Entry 3AL6 (X-ray diffraction, 2.80 A resolution); this record covers chains A and B.

# Chain A (and B)
Name: JmjC domain-containing protein C2orf60
Source organism: Homo sapiens
Notes: chain B of this document is another copy of the same molecule, construct and numbering; everything in this record applies to it too
Reference sequence: A2RUC4 (CB060_HUMAN); residues 1-315 here = UniProt positions 1-315
Chain sequence (338 residues; row label = number of the first residue in the row; numbers below 1 keep their minus sign (Met-22 is residue -22)):
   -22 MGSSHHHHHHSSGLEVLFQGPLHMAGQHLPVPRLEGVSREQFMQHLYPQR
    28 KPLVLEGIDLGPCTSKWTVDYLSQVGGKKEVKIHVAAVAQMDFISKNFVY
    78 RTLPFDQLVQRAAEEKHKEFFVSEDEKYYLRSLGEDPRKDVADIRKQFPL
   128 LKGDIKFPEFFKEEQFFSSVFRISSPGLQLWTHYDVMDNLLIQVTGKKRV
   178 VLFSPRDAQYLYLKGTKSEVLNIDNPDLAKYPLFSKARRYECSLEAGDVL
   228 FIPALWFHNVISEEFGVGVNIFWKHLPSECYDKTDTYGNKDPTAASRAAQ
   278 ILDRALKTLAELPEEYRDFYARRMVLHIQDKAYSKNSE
Unresolved in the structure: -22 to 4, 63-66, 70-72, 92, 312-315 (chain B: -22 to 3, 312-315)
Sequence notes: expression tag (-22 to 0)
Metal / ion sites: Ni2+: His160, Asp162, His235
Swiss-Prot annotation at these positions:
  - binding site (2-oxoglutarate): Tyr106, Asn166, Lys175
  - binding site (Fe cation): His160, Asp162, His235
  - mutagenesis: Arg108 (R108A: Abolishes enzyme activity and ability to bind tRNA), Arg149 (R149A: Abolishes enzyme activity and ability to bind tRNA)
From the paper describing this entry:
  - Ni2+ coordination: His160, Asp162, His235
  - binding site for 2-oxoglutaric acid: Tyr106, Asn166, Lys175
  - mutagenesis - R108A, R149A: abolished catalytic activity on yW-72-containing tRNAPhe
  - mutagenesis - R108A, R149A: abolished binding to tRNA
  - catalytic residues: Arg149 (proposed by the authors, not directly observed)

# How chain A and chain B interact
Pairs across the interface - 89 pairs, chain A then chain B:
  Arg27(A) - Glu292(B)  salt bridge
  Tyr161(A) - Phe296(B)
  Tyr161(A) - Tyr297(B)
  Tyr161(A) - Arg300(B)  hydrogen bond
  Val163(A) - Tyr293(B)
  Pro182(A) - Phe296(B)
  Arg183(A) - Asp295(B)  salt bridge
  Arg183(A) - Arg299(B)
  Gly192(A) - Arg300(B)
  Ala231(A) - Glu292(B)
  Ala231(A) - Tyr293(B)
  Leu232(A) - Tyr293(B)  hydrophobic
  Leu232(A) - Phe296(B)  hydrophobic
  His252(A) - Tyr293(B)
  Leu253(A) - Pro290(B)  hydrophobic
  Leu253(A) - Tyr293(B)  hydrophobic
  Asp268(A) - Tyr297(B)  hydrogen bond
  Asp268(A) - Arg300(B)  salt bridge
  Pro269(A) - Tyr297(B)
  Ala271(A) - Leu289(B)  hydrophobic
  Ala272(A) - Tyr297(B)  hydrophobic
  Ala275(A) - Ala282(B)
  Ala275(A) - Thr285(B)
  Ala275(A) - Leu286(B)  hydrophobic
  Ala275(A) - Met301(B)
  Ala276(A) - Met301(B)
  Ile278(A) - Ile278(B)
  Ile278(A) - Arg281(B)
  Ile278(A) - Ala282(B)
  Leu279(A) - Leu279(B)  hydrophobic
  Leu279(A) - His304(B)
  Asp280(A) - His304(B)  salt bridge
  Ala282(A) - Ala275(B)
  Ala282(A) - Ile278(B)  hydrophobic
  Leu283(A) - Ala309(B)  hydrophobic
  Thr285(A) - Ala275(B)
  Thr285(A) - Ile278(B)
  Leu286(A) - Ala272(B)  hydrophobic
  Leu286(A) - Ala275(B)  hydrophobic
  Leu289(A) - Ala271(B)  hydrophobic
  Pro290(A) - Leu253(B)  hydrophobic
  Tyr293(A) - Ala231(B)
  Tyr293(A) - Leu232(B)  hydrophobic
  Tyr293(A) - His252(B)
  Tyr293(A) - Leu253(B)  hydrophobic
  Arg294(A) - Ala309(B)  hydrogen bond (side chain-backbone)
  Arg294(A) - Tyr310(B)  hydrogen bond (side chain-backbone)
  Asp295(A) - Ala309(B)
  Asp295(A) - Tyr310(B)
  Asp295(A) - Ser311(B)  hydrogen bond (side chain-backbone)
  Phe296(A) - Tyr161(B)
  Phe296(A) - Pro182(B)  hydrophobic
  Phe296(A) - Leu232(B)  hydrophobic
  Phe296(A) - Phe234(B)  hydrophobic
  Tyr297(A) - Asp268(B)  hydrogen bond
  Tyr297(A) - Pro269(B)
  Tyr297(A) - Ala272(B)  hydrophobic
  Ala298(A) - Ile305(B)  hydrophobic
  Ala298(A) - Ala309(B)  hydrophobic
  Ala298(A) - Tyr310(B)  hydrophobic
  Arg299(A) - Arg183(B)
  Arg299(A) - Gln186(B)
  Arg299(A) - Tyr310(B)
  Arg300(A) - Asp268(B)  salt bridge
  Arg300(A) - Ala272(B)
  Arg300(A) - Ala276(B)
  Met301(A) - Ala275(B)
  Met301(A) - Leu279(B)  hydrophobic
  Val302(A) - Val302(B)  hydrophobic
  Val302(A) - Ile305(B)  hydrophobic
  Val302(A) - Tyr310(B)
  Leu303(A) - Gln186(B)
  His304(A) - Leu279(B)
  His304(A) - Asp280(B)  salt bridge
  Ile305(A) - Leu279(B)  hydrophobic
  Ile305(A) - Ala298(B)  hydrophobic
  Ile305(A) - Val302(B)  hydrophobic
  Ile305(A) - Ile305(B)  hydrophobic
  Ala309(A) - Arg294(B)
  Ala309(A) - Asp295(B)
  Ala309(A) - Ala298(B)
  Tyr310(A) - Arg294(B)
  Tyr310(A) - Asp295(B)
  Tyr310(A) - Ala298(B)  hydrophobic
  Tyr310(A) - Arg299(B)
  Tyr310(A) - Val302(B)
  Ser311(A) - Glu291(B)
  Ser311(A) - Arg294(B)
  Ser311(A) - Asp295(B)  hydrogen bond (backbone-side chain)
Also at the interface, not in a pair above, chain A (49 interface residues in all): Ala185, Gln186, Phe234, Tyr258, Arg281, Glu288, Gln306, Lys308
Also at the interface, not in a pair above, chain B (45 interface residues in all): Val163, Ala185, Leu283, Lys308

# Overview
49 residues of chain A face 45 of chain B across their interface; the contacts include 7 hydrogen bonds and 6
salt bridges. Among the polar pairs are Arg27(A)-Glu292(B), Arg183(A)-Asp295(B) and Asp268(A)-Arg300(B). From
the paper: the catalytic residue Arg149(A); R108A and R149A of chain A abolish catalytic activity on
yW-72-containing tRNAPhe.
Chain A and chain B are both JmjC domain-containing protein C2orf60 (Homo sapiens); the structure, Crystal
structure of Human TYW5, was determined by X-ray diffraction.
